PDB entry 8DBQ | electron microscopy, 4.00 A resolution | chains X and a of the 22 polymer chains in the assembly

# Chain X
Molecule: ATP synthase subunit b
Source organism: Escherichia coli
UniProt: D6IFY0 (D6IFY0_ECOLX); residue numbers follow UniProt; this construct covers 1-156
Sequence (156 residues; row label = number of the first residue in the row):
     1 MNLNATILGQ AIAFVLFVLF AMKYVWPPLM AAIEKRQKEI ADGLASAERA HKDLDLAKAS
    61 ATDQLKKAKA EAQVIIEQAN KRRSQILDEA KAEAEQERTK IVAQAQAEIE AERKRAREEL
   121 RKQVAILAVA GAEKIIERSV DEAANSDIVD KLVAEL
Sequence notes: conflict A21 (Cys in D6IFY0)

# Chain a
Molecule: ATP synthase subunit a
Source organism: Escherichia coli
UniProt: C3SL77 (C3SL77_ECOLX); residue numbers follow UniProt; this construct covers 4-269
Sequence (266 residues; row label = number of the first residue in the row):
     4 ENMTPQDYIG HHLNNLQLDL RTFSLVDPQN PPATFWTINI DSMFFSVVLG LLFLVLFRSV
    64 AKKATSGVPG KFQTAIELVI GFVNGSVKDM YHGKSKLIAP LALTIFVWVF LMNLMDLLPI
   124 DLLPYIAEHV LGLPALRVVP SADVNVTLSM ALGVFILILF YSIKMKGIGG FTKELTLQPF
   184 NHWAFIPVNL ILEGVSLLSK PVSLGLRLFG NMYAGELIFI LIAGLLPWWS QWILNVPWAI
   244 FHILIITLQA FIFMVLTIVY LSMASE

# How chain X and chain a interact
Contacting residue pairs - 57 pairs, chain X then chain a:
  M1(X) with L16(a); V147(a); Y216(a)
  N2(X) with T37(a); N148(a)
  L3(X) with F38(a); N148(a)
  N4(X) with F38(a); T40(a), hydrogen bond (side chain-backbone); I41(a); N42(a), hydrogen bond; N148(a), hydrogen bond (backbone-side chain)
  A5(X) with F38(a), hydrogen bond (backbone-backbone)
  T6(X) with I41(a); N42(a), hydrogen bond (side chain-backbone); S45(a); M46(a); N148(a)
  I7(X) with F38(a), hydrophobic; N148(a); L151(a), hydrophobic; S152(a), hydrogen bond (backbone-side chain)
  G9(X) with M46(a)
  Q10(X) with M46(a); S49(a), hydrogen bond; W111(a); V149(a); S152(a)
  A11(X) with S152(a), hydrogen bond (backbone-side chain)
  A13(X) with V50(a), hydrophobic; W111(a)
  F14(X) with L104(a), hydrophobic; W111(a), hydrophobic
  F17(X) with V50(a); G53(a); L54(a), hydrophobic; L57(a), hydrophobic; T107(a); W111(a), hydrophobic
  V18(X) with L100(a), hydrophobic; T107(a)
  F20(X) with L57(a), hydrophobic
  A21(X) with T107(a)
  Y24(X) with R61(a), hydrogen bond (backbone-side chain)
  V25(X) with R61(a)
  W26(X) with A102(a), hydrophobic
  P28(X) with R61(a); A64(a)
  L29(X) with A64(a), hydrophobic; I79(a), hydrophobic
  A32(X) with S69(a), hydrogen bond (backbone-side chain)
  K35(X) with S69(a)
  R36(X) with T68(a), hydrogen bond (side chain-backbone); S69(a), hydrogen bond (side chain-backbone); G70(a), hydrogen bond (side chain-backbone); P72(a); Q76(a)
Also at the interface, not in a pair above, chain X (26 interface residues in all): M22, I33
Also at the interface, not in a pair above, chain a (45 interface residues in all): Q20, L23, W39, F56, F60, A67, E80, I83, N87, P103, L106, M153, L155

# Summary
26 residues of chain X face 45 of chain a across their interface; the contacts include 13 hydrogen bonds.
Polar contacts include N4(X)-T40(a), N4(X)-N42(a) and N4(X)-N148(a).
Here chain X is ATP synthase subunit b and chain a is ATP synthase subunit a, both from Escherichia coli.
Entry 8DBQ (E. coli ATP synthase imaged in 10mM MgATP State1 "half-up" Fo classified) was determined by
electron microscopy together with 8DBP, 8DBR, 8DBS, 8DBT, 8DBU, 8DBV and 8DBW from the same study.
